Entry 7N3Y (X-ray diffraction, 2.73 A resolution); this record covers chains A and B of the 4 polymer chains in the assembly.

[Chain A (and B)]
Protein: DNA-(apurinic or apyrimidinic site) endonuclease 2
Organism: Saccharomyces cerevisiae
Notes: EC 3.1.-.-; chain B of this document is another copy of the same molecule, construct and numbering; everything in this record applies to it too
UniProtKB: P38207 (APN2_YEAST); residues 1-407 here = UniProt positions 1-407
Sequence (413 residues; row label = number of the first residue in the row):
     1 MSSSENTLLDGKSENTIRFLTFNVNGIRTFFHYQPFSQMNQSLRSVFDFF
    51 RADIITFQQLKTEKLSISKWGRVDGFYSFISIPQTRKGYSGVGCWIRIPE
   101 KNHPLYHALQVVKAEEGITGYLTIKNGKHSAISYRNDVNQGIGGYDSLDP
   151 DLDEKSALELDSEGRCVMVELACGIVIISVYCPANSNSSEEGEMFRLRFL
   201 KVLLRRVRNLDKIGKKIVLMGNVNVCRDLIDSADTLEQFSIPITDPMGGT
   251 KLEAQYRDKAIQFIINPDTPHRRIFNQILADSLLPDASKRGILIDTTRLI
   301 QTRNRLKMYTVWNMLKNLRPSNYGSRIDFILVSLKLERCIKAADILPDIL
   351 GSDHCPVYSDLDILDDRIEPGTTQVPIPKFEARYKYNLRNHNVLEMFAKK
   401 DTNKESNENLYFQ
Disordered / not traced: 1-10, 365-372, 397-413 (chain B: 1-10, 366-373, 390-413)
Construct notes: engineered mutation Q59 (Glu in P38207), N222 (Asp in P38207); expression tag (408-413)
Small-molecule neighbours: d(-)-tartaric acid (TAR): R196, N224, V225, C226, H271, R272, S325, I327
UniProt features mapped onto this chain:
  - active site: Y181
  - binding site (Mg(2+)): N224, D353
  - site: N224 (Transition state stabilizer), D328 (Important for catalytic activity), H354 (Interaction with DNA substrate)
From the paper describing this entry:
  - binding site for the 13-nt DNA strand: Y33, K201, R205, N317, Y323
  - contacts within the chain: Y33-N317 (hydrogen bond)
  - binding site for the 13-nt DNA strand: R208, K316, L318
  - binding site for the 13-nt DNA strand: R273
  - mutagenesis - Y33E, R208E: decreased catalytic activity (PCNA-stimulated exonuclease activity)
  - mutagenesis - R205E: unchanged catalytic activity (PCNA-stimulated exonuclease activity)
  - mutagenesis - Y33E: decreased growth
  - mutagenesis - E59Q/D222N: abolished catalytic activity
  - conformationally variable residues (loop rearrangement): K316, N317

[How chain A and chain B interact]
Pairs across the interface (13; chain A residue first):
  S186(A) - Q238(B)
  N187(A) - Q238(B)  hydrogen bond (backbone-side chain)
  S188(A) - Q238(B)
  D234(A) - D258(B)
  E237(A) - R257(B)  salt bridge
  N313(A) - Q262(B)
  M314(A) - Q262(B)
  M314(A) - I265(B)  hydrophobic
  M314(A) - N266(B)
  L315(A) - I265(B)  hydrophobic
  N322(A) - R257(B)
  Y323(A) - D258(B)
  Y323(A) - Q262(B)  hydrogen bond
Interface residues without a listed pair, chain B (7 interface residues in all): P267

[Overview]
The interface between chain A and chain B involves 10 residues on one side and 7 on the other; the contacts
include 2 hydrogen bonds and 1 salt bridge. Polar pairs include E237(A)-R257(B), N187(A)-Q238(B) and
Y323(A)-Q262(B). From the paper: a binding site for the 13-nt DNA strand at Y33(A), K201(A) and R205(A) among
others; Y33E and R208E of chain A reduce catalytic activity (PCNA-stimulated exonuclease activity); 4
substitutions were tested in all.
Both chains are DNA-(apurinic or apyrimidinic site) endonuclease 2 (Saccharomyces cerevisiae). Entry 7N3Y
(Crystal Structure of Saccharomyces cerevisiae Apn2 Catalytic Domain E59Q/D222N Mutant in Complex with DNA)
was determined by X-ray diffraction, deposited together with 7N3Z.
